3KDA - chains D and C; structure by X-ray diffraction, 1.50 A resolution.

[Chain D (and C)]
Name: CFTR inhibitory factor (Cif)
From: Pseudomonas aeruginosa UCBPP-PA14
Notes: chain C of this document is another copy of the same molecule, construct and numbering; everything in this record applies to it too
Reference sequence: Q02P97 (Q02P97_PSEAB); residue numbers follow UniProt; this construct covers 25-319
Sequence (301 residues; row label = number of the first residue in the row):
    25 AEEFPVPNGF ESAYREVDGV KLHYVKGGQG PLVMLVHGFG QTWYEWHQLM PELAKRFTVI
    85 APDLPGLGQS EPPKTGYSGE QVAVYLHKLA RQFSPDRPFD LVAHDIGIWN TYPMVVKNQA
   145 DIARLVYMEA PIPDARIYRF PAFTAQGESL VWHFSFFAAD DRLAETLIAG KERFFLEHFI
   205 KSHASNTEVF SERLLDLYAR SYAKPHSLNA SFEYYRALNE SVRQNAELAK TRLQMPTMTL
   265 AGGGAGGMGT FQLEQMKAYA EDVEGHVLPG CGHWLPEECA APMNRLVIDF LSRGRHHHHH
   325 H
Unresolved in the structure: 323-325
Disulfides: C295-C303
Differences from the reference sequence: engineered mutation A269 (His in Q02P97); expression tag (320-325)
Reported in the primary citation:
  - mutagenesis - H297A, H297N: abolished expression

[Interface between chain D and chain C]
Pairs across the interface - 75 pairs, chain D then chain C:
  I161(D) - F167(C)  hydrophobic
  Y162(D) - P165(C)
  Y162(D) - F167(C)
  Y162(D) - T168(C)
  Y162(D) - A169(C)
  F164(D) - P165(C)
  F164(D) - A166(C)  hydrogen bond (backbone-backbone)
  P165(D) - Y162(C)
  P165(D) - F164(C)
  P165(D) - A166(C)
  A166(D) - F164(C)  hydrogen bond (backbone-backbone)
  A166(D) - P165(C)
  A166(D) - A166(C)
  A166(D) - V175(C)
  A166(D) - S179(C)  hydrogen bond (backbone-side chain)
  F167(D) - I161(C)  hydrophobic
  F167(D) - Y162(C)
  F167(D) - F178(C)
  F167(D) - S179(C)
  F167(D) - A182(C)  hydrophobic
  F167(D) - L242(C)  hydrophobic
  F167(D) - N243(C)
  T168(D) - Y162(C)
  T168(D) - N243(C)  hydrogen bond (backbone-side chain)
  A169(D) - Y162(C)
  A169(D) - N243(C)
  G171(D) - N243(C)  hydrogen bond (backbone-side chain)
  E172(D) - S179(C)
  E172(D) - A183(C)
  S173(D) - S179(C)  hydrogen bond (backbone-side chain)
  V175(D) - A166(C)
  W176(D) - W176(C)  hydrophobic
  W176(D) - S179(C)
  W176(D) - F180(C)  hydrophobic
  W176(D) - L187(C)  hydrophobic
  F178(D) - F167(C)  hydrophobic
  S179(D) - A166(C)  hydrogen bond (side chain-backbone)
  S179(D) - F167(C)
  S179(D) - E172(C)
  S179(D) - S173(C)  hydrogen bond (side chain-backbone)
  S179(D) - W176(C)
  F180(D) - W176(C)  hydrophobic
  A182(D) - F167(C)  hydrophobic
  A183(D) - E172(C)
  D184(D) - H202(C)  salt bridge
  D185(D) - F198(C)
  D185(D) - H202(C)  salt bridge
  L187(D) - W176(C)  hydrophobic
  L187(D) - F198(C)  hydrophobic
  L187(D) - F199(C)  hydrophobic
  L187(D) - H202(C)
  T190(D) - K195(C)
  T190(D) - F198(C)
  L191(D) - L191(C)
  L191(D) - I192(C)  hydrophobic
  L191(D) - K195(C)  hydrogen bond (backbone-side chain)
  L191(D) - F199(C)  hydrophobic
  A193(D) - K195(C)  hydrogen bond (backbone-side chain)
  K195(D) - T190(C)
  K195(D) - L191(C)
  F198(D) - D185(C)
  F198(D) - L187(C)  hydrophobic
  F198(D) - T190(C)
  F199(D) - L187(C)  hydrophobic
  F199(D) - L191(C)  hydrophobic
  H202(D) - A183(C)
  H202(D) - D184(C)
  H202(D) - D185(C)  salt bridge
  H202(D) - L187(C)
  L242(D) - F167(C)  hydrophobic
  N243(D) - F167(C)
  N243(D) - T168(C)  hydrogen bond (side chain-backbone)
  N243(D) - A169(C)
  N243(D) - Q170(C)
  N243(D) - G171(C)  hydrogen bond (side chain-backbone)
Other interface residues (no listed pair), chain D (33 interface residues in all): Q170, R186, I192
Other interface residues (no listed pair), chain C (32 interface residues in all): R186

[Overview]
Chain D and chain C form an interface of 33 and 32 residues respectively; the contacts include 12 hydrogen
bonds and 3 salt bridges. Among the polar pairs are D184(D)-H202(C), D185(D)-H202(C) and A166(D)-S179(C). From
the paper: H297A and H297N of chain D abolish expression.
Chain D and chain C are both CFTR inhibitory factor (Cif) (Pseudomonas aeruginosa UCBPP-PA14); the structure,
Crystal structure of the CFTR inhibitory factor Cif with the H269A mutation, was determined by X-ray
diffraction, deposited together with 3KD2.
